PDB entry 7DNL | electron microscopy, 4.19 A resolution (low resolution: residue-level contacts below are approximate; hydrogen-bond / salt-bridge calls are withheld) | chains H and B of the 7 polymer chains in the assembly

== Chain H ==
Molecule: The heavy chain of 2H3 Fab fragment
Organism: Mus musculus
Notes: antibody fragment or engineered binder
Chain sequence (216 residues; each row starts with the number of its first residue):
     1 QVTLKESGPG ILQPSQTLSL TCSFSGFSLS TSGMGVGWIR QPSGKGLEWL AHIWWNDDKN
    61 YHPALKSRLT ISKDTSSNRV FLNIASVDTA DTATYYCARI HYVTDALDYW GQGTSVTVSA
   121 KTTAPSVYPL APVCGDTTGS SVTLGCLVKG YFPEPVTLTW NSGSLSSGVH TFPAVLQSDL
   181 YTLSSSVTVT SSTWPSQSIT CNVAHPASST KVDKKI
Disulfide bonds: Cys22-Cys97, Cys146-Cys201

== Chain B ==
Molecule: Major capsid protein L1
Organism: Human papillomavirus type 58
UniProt: P26535 (VL1_HPV58); residues -25 to 498 here correspond to UniProt positions 1-524 (UniProt number = residue number + 26)
Chain sequence (524 residues; each row starts with the number of its first residue; numbers below 1 keep their minus sign (Met-25 is residue -25)):
   -25 MVLILCCTLA ILFCVADVNV FHIFLQMSVW RPSEATVYLP PVPVSKVVST DEYVSRTSIY
    35 YYAGSSRLLA VGNPYFSIKS PNNNKKVLVP KVSGLQYRVF RVRLPDPNKF GFPDTSFYNP
    95 DTQRLVWACV GLEIGRGQPL GVGVSGHPYL NKFDDTETSN RYPAQPGSDN RECLSMDYKQ
   155 TQLCLIGCKP PTGEHWGKGV ACNNNAAATD CPPLELFNSI IEDGDMVDTG FGCMDFGTLQ
   215 ANKSDVPIDI CNSTCKYPDY LKMASEPYGD SLFFFLRREQ MFVRHFFNRA GKLGEAVPDD
   275 LYIKGSGNTA VIQSSAFFPT PSGSIVTSES QLFNKPYWLQ RAQGHNNGIC WGNQLFVTVV
   335 DTTRSTNMTL CTEVTKEGTY KNDNFKEYVR HVEEYDLQFV FQLCKITLTA EIMTYIHTMD
   395 SNILEDWQFG LTPPPSASLQ DTYRFVTSQA ITCQKTAPPK EKEDPLNKYT FWEVNLKEKF
   455 SADLDQFPLG RKFLLQSGLK AKPRLKRSAP TTRAPSTKRK KVKK
Disordered / not traced: -25 to 1, 474-498

== Interface between chain H and chain B ==
Pairs across the interface - 12 pairs, chain H then chain B:
  Gly33(H) with Asn56(B)
  Met34(H) with Asn56(B)
  Gly35(H) with Asn56(B)
  Trp54(H) with Pro55(B)
  Ile100(H) with Asn56(B)
  His101(H) with Asn56(B)
  Tyr102(H) with Pro55(B); Asn56(B); Asn57(B); Lys60(B)
  Val103(H) with Asn56(B); Asn57(B)
Also at the interface, not in a pair above, chain B (5 interface residues in all): Ser54
From the paper, about this interface:
  - residue pairs: Asn56(B)-Val103(H), Asn56(B)-Tyr102(H), Asn56(B)-Gly35(H), Lys60(B)-Tyr102(H)
  - epitope / paratope residues, chain B: Asn56(B), Lys60(B)

== Summary ==
8 residues of chain H face 5 of chain B across their interface. The paper describes contacts between Asn56(B)
and Val103(H), Asn56(B) and Tyr102(H) and Asn56(B) and Gly35(H) among others. The paper reports
epitope/paratope residues Asn56(B) and Lys60(B).
Chain H is the heavy chain of 2H3 Fab fragment (Mus musculus) and chain B is Major capsid protein L1 (Human
papillomavirus type 58); the structure, 2-fold subparticles refinement of human papillomavirus type 58
pseudovirus in complexed with the Fab fragment of ..., was determined by electron microscopy together with
7DNH and 7DNK from the same study.
